Entry 6GSS (X-ray diffraction, 1.90 A resolution); this record covers chains A and B.

[Chain A (and B)]
Molecule: Glutathione S-transferase P1-1
Source organism: Homo sapiens
Notes: EC 2.5.1.18; fragment: two intact monomers; chain B of this document is another copy of the same molecule, construct and numbering; everything in this record applies to it too
Reference sequence: P09211 (GSTP1_HUMAN); residues 1-209 here = UniProt positions 1-209
Sequence (209 residues; numbered 1 to 209; the number before each row is that of its first residue):
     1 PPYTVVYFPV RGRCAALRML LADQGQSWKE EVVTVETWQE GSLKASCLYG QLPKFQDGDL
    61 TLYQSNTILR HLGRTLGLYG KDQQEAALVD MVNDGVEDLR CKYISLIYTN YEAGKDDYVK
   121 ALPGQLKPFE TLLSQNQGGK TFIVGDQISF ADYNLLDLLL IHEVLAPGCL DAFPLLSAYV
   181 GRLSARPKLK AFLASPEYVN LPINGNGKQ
Disordered / not traced: 1
Ligand contacts: glutathione (GSH): Y7, F8, R13, W38, K44, G50, Q51, L52, P53, Q64, S65, N66

[How chain A and chain B interact]
Pairs across the interface (51):
  L48(A) - M91(B)  hydrophobic
  L48(A) - P128(B)
  L48(A) - L132(B)  hydrophobic
  Y49(A) - M91(B)  hydrogen bond (side chain-backbone)
  Y49(A) - V92(B)
  Y49(A) - G95(B)
  Y49(A) - P128(B)  hydrophobic
  Y49(A) - F129(B)
  L62(A) - A87(B)  hydrophobic
  Y63(A) - M91(B)  hydrogen bond (backbone-side chain)
  Q64(A) - D94(B)
  Q64(A) - G95(B)
  Q64(A) - D98(B)  hydrogen bond
  N66(A) - D94(B)
  T67(A) - A87(B)
  T67(A) - D90(B)  hydrogen bond (side chain-backbone)
  T67(A) - M91(B)  hydrogen bond (side chain-backbone)
  T67(A) - D94(B)  hydrogen bond
  R70(A) - R70(B)
  R70(A) - D90(B)
  H71(A) - A87(B)
  R74(A) - Y79(B)
  R74(A) - Q83(B)
  R74(A) - A86(B)
  R74(A) - A87(B)
  R74(A) - D90(B)  salt bridge
  T75(A) - Q83(B)
  Y79(A) - R74(B)
  Q83(A) - R74(B)
  Q83(A) - T75(B)
  A86(A) - R74(B)
  A87(A) - T67(B)
  A87(A) - H71(B)
  A87(A) - R74(B)
  D90(A) - T67(B)  hydrogen bond (backbone-side chain)
  D90(A) - R70(B)
  D90(A) - R74(B)  salt bridge
  M91(A) - L48(B)  hydrophobic
  M91(A) - Y49(B)  hydrogen bond (backbone-side chain)
  M91(A) - Y63(B)
  M91(A) - T67(B)  hydrogen bond (backbone-side chain)
  V92(A) - Y49(B)
  D94(A) - Q64(B)
  D94(A) - N66(B)
  D94(A) - T67(B)  hydrogen bond
  G95(A) - Y49(B)
  G95(A) - Q64(B)
  D98(A) - Q64(B)  hydrogen bond
  P128(A) - L48(B)
  P128(A) - Y49(B)  hydrophobic
  F129(A) - Y49(B)
Interface residues without a listed pair, chain A (27 interface residues in all): L60, Q84, L88, L132
Interface residues without a listed pair, chain B (28 interface residues in all): L60, T61, L62, Q84, L88

[In short]
27 residues of chain A face 28 of chain B across their interface, with 11 hydrogen bonds and 2 salt bridges.
Polar contacts include R74(A)-D90(B), Y49(A)-M91(B) and Y63(A)-M91(B). Chain A binds glutathione.
Both chains are Glutathione S-transferase P1-1 (Homo sapiens). Entry 6GSS (Human glutathione S-transferase
P1-1, complex with glutathione) was determined by X-ray diffraction together with 10GS, 5GSS, 7GSS, 8GSS and
9GSS from the same study.
